Entry 7C8A (X-ray diffraction, 2.10 A resolution); this record covers chains A and C of the 10 polymer chains in the assembly.

== Chain A (and C) ==
Molecule: Peroxiredoxin
Organism: Aeropyrum pernix K1
Notes: EC 1.11.1.15; chain C of this document is another copy of the same molecule, construct and numbering; everything in this record applies to it too
UniProt: Q9Y9L0 (TDXH_AERPE); numbering as in UniProt (aligned over 1-250)
Chain sequence (250 residues; each row starts with the number of its first residue):
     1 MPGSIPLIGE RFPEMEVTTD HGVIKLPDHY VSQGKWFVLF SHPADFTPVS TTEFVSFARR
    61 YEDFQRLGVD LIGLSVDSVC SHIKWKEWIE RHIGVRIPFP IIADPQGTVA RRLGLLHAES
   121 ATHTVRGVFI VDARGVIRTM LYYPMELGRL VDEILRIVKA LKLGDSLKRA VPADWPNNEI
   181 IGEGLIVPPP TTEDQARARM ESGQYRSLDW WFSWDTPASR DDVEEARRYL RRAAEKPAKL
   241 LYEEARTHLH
Not modelled in the structure: 1, 246-250
Differences from the reference sequence: engineered mutation S50 (Cys in Q9Y9L0), C80 (Phe in Q9Y9L0), S207 (Cys in Q9Y9L0), S213 (Cys in Q9Y9L0)
Small-molecule neighbours:
  - 1-naphthalen-2-ylethanone (FL3), molecule 1: P43, A44, T47, S120, H123, M145
  - 1-naphthalen-2-ylethanone (FL3), molecule 2: S78, V79, C80
Swiss-Prot annotation at these positions:
  - binding site (substrate): R126

== Interface between chain A and chain C ==
Pairs across the interface (15; chain A residue first):
  T191(A) with V79(C)
  T192(A) with D20(C); H21(C); G22(C); I83(C)
  E193(A) with D20(C), hydrogen bond (backbone-backbone); H21(C), salt bridge; I83(C); K86(C), salt bridge
  R197(A) with R96(C)
  D209(A) with K84(C), salt bridge
  W210(A) with C80(C), hydrophobic; I83(C), hydrophobic; K84(C); E87(C), hydrogen bond
Interface residues without a listed pair, chain A (7 interface residues in all): W211
Interface residues without a listed pair, chain C (12 interface residues in all): T19, I97

== Overview ==
7 residues of chain A and 12 residues of chain C are in contact; the contacts include 2 hydrogen bonds and 3
salt bridges. Polar contacts include E193(A)-H21(C), E193(A)-K86(C) and D209(A)-K84(C). Ligands of chain A:
1-naphthalen-2-ylethanone. UniProt lists substrate-binding residue R126(A) on chain A.
Chain A and chain C are both Peroxiredoxin (Aeropyrum pernix K1); the structure, Peroxiredoxin from Aeropyrum
pernix K1 (ApPrx) C50S/F80C/C207S/C213S mutant modified with 2-(bromoacetyl)naphthalene(Naph@ApPrx*), was
determined by X-ray diffraction (same publication as 7C87, 7C89 and 7CQJ).
